Entry 6IXG (X-ray diffraction, 3.80 A resolution); this record covers chain A.

# Chain A
Molecule: SH3 domain-binding protein 5
From: Homo sapiens
UniProt: O60239 (3BP5_HUMAN); residue numbers follow UniProt; this construct covers 41-266
Amino-acid sequence (228 residues; numbered 39 to 266; the number before each row is that of its first residue):
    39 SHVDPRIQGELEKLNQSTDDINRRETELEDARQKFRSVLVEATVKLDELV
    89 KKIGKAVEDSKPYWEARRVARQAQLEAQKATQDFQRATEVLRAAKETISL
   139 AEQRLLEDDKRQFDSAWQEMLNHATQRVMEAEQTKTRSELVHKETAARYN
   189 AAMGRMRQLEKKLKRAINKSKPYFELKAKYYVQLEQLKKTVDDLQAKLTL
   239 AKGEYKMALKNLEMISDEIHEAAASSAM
Disordered / not traced: 39-40, 264-266
Construct notes: expression tag (39-40); engineered mutation Ala260 (Arg in O60239), Ala261 (Arg in O60239), Ala262 (Arg in O60239)
UniProt features mapped onto this chain:
  - mutagenesis: Leu52 to Gln54 (Loss of guanine nucleotide exchange factor activity), Leu250 to Glu251 (Loss of guanine nucleotide exchange factor activity)
From the paper describing this entry:
  - mutagenesis - E251A: decreased catalytic activity
  - mutagenesis - D255A: unchanged catalytic activity

# Summary
From UniProt: 5 mutagenesis sites. The paper reports that E251A reduces catalytic activity; D255A leaves
catalytic activity unchanged.
Chain A is SH3 domain-binding protein 5 (Homo sapiens); the structure, Crystal structure of native apo SH3BP5
(P41), was determined by X-ray diffraction, deposited together with 6IXE, 6IXF and 6IXV.
